PDB entry 4P0M | X-ray diffraction, 2.00 A resolution | chain A

# Chain A
Molecule: D-alanyl-D-alanine carboxypeptidase
Organism: Mycobacterium tuberculosis
Notes: EC 3.4.16.4
Reference sequence: Q7D6F2 (Q7D6F2_MYCTU); numbering as in UniProt (aligned over 25-291)
Chain sequence (276 residues; row label = number of the first residue in the row):
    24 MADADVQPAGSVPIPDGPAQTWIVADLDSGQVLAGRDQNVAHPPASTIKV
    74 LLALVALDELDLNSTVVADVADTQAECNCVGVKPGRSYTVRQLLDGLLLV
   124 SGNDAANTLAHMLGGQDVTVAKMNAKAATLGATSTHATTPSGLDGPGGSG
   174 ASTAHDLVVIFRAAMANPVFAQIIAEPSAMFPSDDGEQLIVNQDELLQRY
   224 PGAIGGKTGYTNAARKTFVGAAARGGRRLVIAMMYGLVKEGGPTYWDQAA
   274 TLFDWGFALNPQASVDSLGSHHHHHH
Unresolved in the structure: 24-28, 292-299
Differences from the reference sequence: initiating methionine (24); engineered mutation V113 (Ala in Q7D6F2), I197 (Thr in Q7D6F2), D208 (Asn in Q7D6F2), D289 (Gly in Q7D6F2); expression tag (292-299)
Modified residues: Mse24 (selenomethionine); S69 (O-benzylsulfonyl-serine; SEB); Mse135, Mse146, Mse188, Mse203, Mse256, Mse257 (selenomethionine; parent Met)
Disulfides: C100-C102
Reported in the primary citation:
  - interface residues: C100
  - specificity-determining residues: L166, T234 (proposed by the authors, not directly observed)
  - specificity-determining residues: C100 to C102, Q216 (by similarity / conservation)

# Overview
From the paper: the interface residue C100; specificity determinants L166, T234 and C100 among others.
Chain A is D-alanyl-D-alanine carboxypeptidase (Mycobacterium tuberculosis); the structure, Crystal structure
of an evolved putative penicillin-binding protein homolog, Rv2911, from Mycobacterium tuberculosis, was
determined by X-ray diffraction.
